6I9E - chains F and G of the 14 polymer chains in the assembly; structure by electron microscopy, 3.74 A resolution.

[Chain F (and G)]
Protein: Major head protein
Organism: Thermus virus P23-45
Notes: chain G of this document is another copy of the same molecule, construct and numbering; everything in this record applies to it too
Reference sequence: A7XXC2 (A7XXC2_9CAUD); residues 1-409 here = UniProt positions 1-409
Amino-acid sequence (409 residues; numbered 1 to 409; the number before each row is that of its first residue):
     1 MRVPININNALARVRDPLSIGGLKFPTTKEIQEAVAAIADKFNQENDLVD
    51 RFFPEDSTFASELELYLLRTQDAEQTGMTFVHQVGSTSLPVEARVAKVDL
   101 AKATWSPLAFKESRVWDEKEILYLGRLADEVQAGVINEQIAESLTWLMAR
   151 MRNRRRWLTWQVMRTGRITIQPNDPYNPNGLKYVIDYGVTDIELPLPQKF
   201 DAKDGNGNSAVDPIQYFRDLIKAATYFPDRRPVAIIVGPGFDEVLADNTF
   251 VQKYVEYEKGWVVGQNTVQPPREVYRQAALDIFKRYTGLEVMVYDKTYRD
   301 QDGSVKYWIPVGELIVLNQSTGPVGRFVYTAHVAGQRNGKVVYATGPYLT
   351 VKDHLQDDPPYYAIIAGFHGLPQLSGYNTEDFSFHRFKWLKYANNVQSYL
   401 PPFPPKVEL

[Chain F / chain G interface]
Contacting residue pairs (20):
  Ile121(F) with Tyr343(G), hydrogen bond (backbone-side chain)
  Leu122(F) with Ala331(G); His332(G); Val333(G), hydrophobic
  Tyr123(F) with Ser61(G)
  Gln132(F) with Phe59(G)
  Ala133(F) with Tyr343(G)
  Gly134(F) with Tyr343(G)
  Ile136(F) with Tyr343(G)
  Asn137(F) with Lys340(G); Val341(G)
  Asp353(F) with Gln336(G)
  Leu355(F) with Val333(G), hydrophobic; Gly335(G); Gln336(G); Val341(G), hydrophobic
  Gln356(F) with Gly335(G); Thr350(G); Lys352(G)
  Asp357(F) with Lys352(G), salt bridge
Other interface residues (no listed pair), chain F (16 interface residues in all): Glu118, Asp358, Pro360, Tyr362
Other interface residues (no listed pair), chain G (15 interface residues in all): Lys111, Gly339, Ile365

[Overview]
16 residues of chain F and 15 residues of chain G are in contact; the contacts include 1 hydrogen bond and 1
salt bridge. Among the polar pairs are Asp357(F)-Lys352(G) and Ile121(F)-Tyr343(G).
Both chains are Major head protein (Thermus virus P23-45). Entry 6I9E (Thermophage P23-45 empty expanded
capsid) was determined by electron microscopy (same publication as 6IBC and 6IBG).
